Entry 4PME (X-ray diffraction, 1.26 A resolution); this record covers chains A and B.

# Chain A (and B)
Protein: Transthyretin
From: Homo sapiens
Notes: chain B of this document is another copy of the same molecule, construct and numbering; everything in this record applies to it too
Reference sequence: P02766 (TTHY_HUMAN); residues 9-126 here correspond to UniProt positions 29-146 (UniProt number = residue number + 20)
Amino-acid sequence (118 residues; each row starts with the number of its first residue):
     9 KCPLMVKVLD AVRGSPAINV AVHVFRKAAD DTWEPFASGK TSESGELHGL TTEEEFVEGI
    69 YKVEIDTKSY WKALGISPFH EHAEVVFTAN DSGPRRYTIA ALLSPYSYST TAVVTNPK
Unresolved in the structure: 126 (chain B: 125-126)
Bound ions: Na+ near D99 (its only coordinating residue here)
Residues lining bound ligands: Curcumin, enol form (CUR; (1Z,4Z,6E)-5-hydroxy-1,7-bis(4-hydroxy-3-methoxyphenyl)hepta-1,4,6-trien-3-one): K15, L17, P24, E51, S52, R104, T106, A108, A109, L110, S117, T118, T119, V121, T123
UniProt features mapped onto this chain:
  - binding site (L-thyroxine): K15, E54, S117
  - modified residue: C10 (Sulfocysteine), E42 (4-carboxyglutamate), S52 (Phosphoserine)
  - glycosylation: N98 (N-linked (GlcNAc...) asparagine)
What the authors report for this chain:
  - binding site for Curcumin, enol form: K15, P24, S117, V121, T123
  - binding site for ferulic acid: K15
  - conformationally variable residues (order/disorder transition): A97 to R104

# Interface between chain A and chain B
Residue-residue contacts - 44 pairs, chain A then chain B:
  F87(A) - V93(B)  hydrophobic
  F87(A) - F95(B)
  F87(A) - T96(B)
  F87(A) - Y105(B)  hydrophobic
  F87(A) - I107(B)  hydrophobic
  F87(A) - A120(B)  hydrophobic
  F87(A) - V122(B)  hydrophobic
  H88(A) - V93(B)
  H88(A) - V94(B)
  H88(A) - T118(B)
  E89(A) - I68(B)
  E89(A) - V94(B)  hydrogen bond (backbone-backbone)
  E89(A) - T96(B)  hydrogen bond
  H90(A) - V94(B)
  E92(A) - E92(B)
  E92(A) - V94(B)
  E92(A) - Y116(B)  hydrogen bond (backbone-side chain)
  V93(A) - F87(B)  hydrophobic
  V93(A) - H88(B)
  V94(A) - H88(B)
  V94(A) - E89(B)  hydrogen bond (backbone-backbone)
  V94(A) - H90(B)
  V94(A) - E92(B)
  F95(A) - F87(B)  hydrophobic
  T96(A) - E89(B)  hydrogen bond
  Y105(A) - F87(B)  hydrophobic
  I107(A) - F87(B)  hydrophobic
  Y114(A) - T119(B)  hydrogen bond (backbone-side chain)
  Y114(A) - A120(B)  hydrogen bond (backbone-backbone)
  S115(A) - T118(B)  hydrogen bond (side chain-backbone)
  S115(A) - T119(B)  hydrogen bond
  Y116(A) - E92(B)  hydrogen bond (side chain-backbone)
  Y116(A) - S117(B)
  Y116(A) - T118(B)  hydrogen bond (backbone-backbone)
  S117(A) - Y116(B)
  S117(A) - S117(B)
  T118(A) - H88(B)
  T118(A) - S115(B)  hydrogen bond (backbone-side chain)
  T118(A) - Y116(B)  hydrogen bond (backbone-backbone)
  T119(A) - Y114(B)  hydrogen bond (side chain-backbone)
  T119(A) - S115(B)  hydrogen bond
  A120(A) - F87(B)  hydrophobic
  A120(A) - Y114(B)  hydrogen bond (backbone-backbone)
  V122(A) - Y114(B)  hydrophobic
Interface residues without a listed pair, chain A (21 interface residues in all): I68, K76
Interface residues without a listed pair, chain B (21 interface residues in all): K76

# In short
The chain A/chain B interface involves 21 residues from each chain; the contacts include 16 hydrogen bonds.
Polar pairs include E89(A)-T96(B), E92(A)-Y116(B) and Y114(A)-T119(B). Bound to chain A: Curcumin, enol form.
The paper reports a binding site for Curcumin, enol form at K15(A), P24(A) and S117(A) among others; a binding
site for ferulic acid at K15(A).
Chain A and chain B are both Transthyretin (Homo sapiens); the structure, Human transthyretin (TTR) complexed
with ferulic acid and curcumin, was determined by X-ray diffraction, deposited together with 4PM1 and 4PMF.
